8EAO - chains D and G of the 24 polymer chains in the assembly; structure by electron microscopy, 3.20 A resolution.

Chain D:
Molecule: Portal protein
From: Salmonella phage P22
UniProtKB: P26744 (PORTL_BPP22); the construct has insertions or renumbered stretches relative to UniProt, so the offset changes along the chain: 1-415 = UniProt 6-420; 417-599 = UniProt 444-626
Chain sequence (621 residues; numbered 1 to 599 plus 23 insertion-coded residues; 1 number in that range is skipped by the numbering (no residue carries it; nothing is unmodelled there); the number before each row is that of its first residue; a row labelled like 415A-415W holds insertion residues (415A, then the next letters in order)):
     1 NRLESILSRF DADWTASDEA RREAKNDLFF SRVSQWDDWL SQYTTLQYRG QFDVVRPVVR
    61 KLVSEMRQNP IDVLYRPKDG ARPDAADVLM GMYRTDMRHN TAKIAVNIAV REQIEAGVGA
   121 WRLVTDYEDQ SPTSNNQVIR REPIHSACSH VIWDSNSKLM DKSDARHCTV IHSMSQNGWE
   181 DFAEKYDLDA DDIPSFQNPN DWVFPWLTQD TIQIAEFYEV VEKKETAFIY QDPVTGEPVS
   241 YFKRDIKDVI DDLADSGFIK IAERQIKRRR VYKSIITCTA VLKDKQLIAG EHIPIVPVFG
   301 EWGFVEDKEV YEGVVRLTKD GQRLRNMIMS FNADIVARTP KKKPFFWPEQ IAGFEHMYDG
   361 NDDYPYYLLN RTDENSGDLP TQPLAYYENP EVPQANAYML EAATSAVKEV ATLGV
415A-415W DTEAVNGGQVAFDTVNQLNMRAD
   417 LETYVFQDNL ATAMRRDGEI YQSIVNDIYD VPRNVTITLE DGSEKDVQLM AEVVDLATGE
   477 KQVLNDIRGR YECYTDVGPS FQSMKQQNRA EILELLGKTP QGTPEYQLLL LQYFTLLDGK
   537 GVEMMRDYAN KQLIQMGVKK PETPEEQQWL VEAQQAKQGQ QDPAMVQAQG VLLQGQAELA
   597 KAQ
Disordered / not traced: 415A-415W

Chain G:
Molecule: Peptidoglycan hydrolase gp4
From: Salmonella phage P22
UniProtKB: P26746 (EXLYS_BPP22); residues 1-149 here correspond to UniProt positions 3-151 (UniProt number = residue number + 2)
Chain sequence (149 residues; row label = number of the first residue in the row):
     1 IKTKGDLVRA ALRKLGVASD ATLTDVEPQS MQDAVDDLEA MMAEWYQDGK GIITGYVFSD
    61 DENPPAEGDD HGLRSSAVSA VFHNLACRIA PDYALEATAK IIATAKYGKE LLYKQTAISR
   121 AKRAPYPSRM PTGSGNSFAN LNEWHYFPG

How chain D and chain G interact:
Contacting residue pairs (25; chain D residue first):
  Ala352(D) - Lys114(G)  hydrogen bond (backbone-side chain)
  Gly353(D) - Ile118(G)
  Phe354(D) - Lys114(G)
  Phe354(D) - Ile118(G)  hydrophobic
  His356(D) - Ile118(G)
  Asp362(D) - Arg123(G)  salt bridge
  Tyr364(D) - Ala121(G)
  Tyr364(D) - Arg123(G)  hydrogen bond (backbone-side chain)
  Pro365(D) - Ala121(G)
  Pro365(D) - Arg123(G)
  Tyr366(D) - Ala121(G)  hydrophobic
  Leu368(D) - Ala117(G)  hydrophobic
  Asn370(D) - Glu110(G)
  Asn370(D) - Lys114(G)
  Arg371(D) - Lys106(G)
  Arg371(D) - Glu110(G)
  Thr372(D) - Lys106(G)  hydrogen bond (side chain-backbone)
  Thr372(D) - Tyr107(G)
  Thr372(D) - Glu110(G)
  Asp373(D) - Tyr107(G)
  Glu374(D) - Lys100(G)  salt bridge
  Glu374(D) - Ala103(G)
  Glu374(D) - Tyr107(G)
  Asn375(D) - Lys100(G)  hydrogen bond
  Ser376(D) - Ala103(G)
Also at the interface, not in a pair above, chain D (20 interface residues in all): Met357, Asp363, Leu369, Asp378
Also at the interface, not in a pair above, chain G (12 interface residues in all): Thr104, Lys122

Summary:
20 residues of chain D and 12 residues of chain G are in contact, with 4 hydrogen bonds and 2 salt bridges.
Polar pairs include Asp362(D)-Arg123(G), Glu374(D)-Lys100(G) and Ala352(D)-Lys114(G).
Here chain D is Portal protein and chain G is Peptidoglycan hydrolase gp4, both from Salmonella phage P22.
Entry 8EAO (Cryo-EM structure of the in-situ gp1-gp4 complex from bacteriophage P22) was determined by
electron microscopy.
